8K60 - chains F and G of the 11 polymer chains in the assembly; structure by electron microscopy, 3.40 A resolution.

Chain F:
Molecule: RNA polymerase principal sigma factor HrdB
Source organism: Streptomyces coelicolor (strain ATCC BAA-471 / A3(2) / M145)
UniProtKB: P18183 (SIGA_STRCO); residue numbers follow UniProt; this construct covers 1-511
Amino-acid sequence (511 residues; numbered 1 to 511; the number before each row is that of its first residue):
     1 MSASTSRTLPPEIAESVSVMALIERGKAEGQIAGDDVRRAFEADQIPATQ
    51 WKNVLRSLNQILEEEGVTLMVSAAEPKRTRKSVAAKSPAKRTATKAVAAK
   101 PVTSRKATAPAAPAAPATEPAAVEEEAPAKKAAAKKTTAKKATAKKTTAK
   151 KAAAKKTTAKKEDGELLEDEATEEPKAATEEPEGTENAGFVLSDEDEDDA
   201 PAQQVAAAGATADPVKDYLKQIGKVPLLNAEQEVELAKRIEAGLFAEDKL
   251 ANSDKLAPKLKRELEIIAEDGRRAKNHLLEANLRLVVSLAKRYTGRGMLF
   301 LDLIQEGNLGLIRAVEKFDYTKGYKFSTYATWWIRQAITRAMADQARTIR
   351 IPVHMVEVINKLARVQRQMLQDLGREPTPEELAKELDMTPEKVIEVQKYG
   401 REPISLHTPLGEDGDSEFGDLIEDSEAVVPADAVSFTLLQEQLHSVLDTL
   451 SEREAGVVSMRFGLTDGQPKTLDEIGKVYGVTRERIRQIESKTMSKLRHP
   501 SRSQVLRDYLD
Disordered / not traced: 1-195, 511

Chain G:
Molecule: Non-template strand DNA for AfsS promoter
Sequence (59 nucleotides; numbered -2 to 56; the number before each row is that of its first residue; numbers below 1 keep their minus sign (DC-2 is residue -2)):
    -2 CCGGAGCGTTCAGCGTTCGTTTATCTCCCCCTGGTATAATGGGAGCTGTC
    48 ACGGATGCA
Disordered / not traced: -2 to 0

Interface between chain F and chain G:
Pairs across the interface (41):
  Val215(F) with DG39(G), base contact
  Lys216(F) with DG39(G), hydrogen bond to the base; DG40(G), hydrogen bond to the base
  Leu219(F) with DG38(G), hydrogen bond to the base; DG39(G), base contact
  Gly223(F) with DG38(G), hydrogen bond to the base
  Leu227(F) with DT37(G), base contact
  Ala281(F) with DT37(G), base contact
  Asn282(F) with DT37(G), base contact
  Arg284(F) with DT37(G), phosphate contact; DG38(G), phosphate contact
  Leu285(F) with DT37(G), hydrogen bond to the base
  Lys291(F) with DG39(G), sugar contact; DG40(G), salt bridge to the phosphate
  Arg313(F) with DG31(G), salt bridge to the phosphate
  Lys317(F) with DG31(G), salt bridge to the phosphate; DA33(G), base contact
  Phe318(F) with DA33(G), base contact
  Asp319(F) with DA33(G), base contact
  Lys322(F) with DA33(G), base contact
  Tyr324(F) with DA35(G), phosphate contact
  Lys325(F) with DA35(G), hydrogen bond to the phosphate
  Ser327(F) with DA36(G), base contact
  Thr328(F) with DT34(G), phosphate contact; DA35(G), hydrogen bond to the base; DA36(G), base contact
  Tyr329(F) with DT32(G), hydrogen bond to the phosphate; DA33(G), stacking on the base
  Thr331(F) with DA36(G), base contact
  Trp332(F) with DT32(G), base contact
  Trp333(F) with DG31(G), phosphate contact; DT32(G), phosphate contact
  Gln336(F) with DG31(G), base contact; DT32(G), base contact
  Arg340(F) with DT29(G), base contact; DG30(G), hydrogen bond to the base
  Arg350(F) with DC28(G), salt bridge to the phosphate
  Pro352(F) with DC28(G), phosphate contact
  Val353(F) with DT29(G), base contact
  His354(F) with DC26(G), sugar contact; DC27(G), salt bridge to the phosphate
Also at the interface, not in a pair above, chain F (37 interface residues in all): Asp213, Lys220, Ile222, Leu228, Glu233, Ser288, Phe300, Arg335

Summary:
37 residues of chain F and 15 residues of chain G are in contact, with 9 hydrogen bonds, 5 salt bridges and 1
aromatic stacking contact. Among the polar pairs are Lys216(F)-DG39(G), Lys216(F)-DG40(G) and
Leu219(F)-DG38(G).
Here chain F is RNA polymerase principal sigma factor HrdB (Streptomyces coelicolor (strain ATCC BAA-471 /
A3(2) / M145)) and chain G is Non-template strand DNA for AfsS promoter. Entry 8K60 (Cryo-EM structure of
Streptomyces coelicolor transcription initiation complex with the global transcription factor AfsR) was
determined by electron microscopy.
